Entry 7XLJ (X-ray diffraction, 2.45 A resolution); this record covers chains A and B.

# Chain A (and B)
Name: NAC domain-containing protein 92
From: Arabidopsis thaliana
Notes: chain B of this document is another copy of the same molecule, construct and numbering; everything in this record applies to it too
UniProt: Q9FKA0 (NAC92_ARATH); residues 12-170 here = UniProt positions 12-170
Sequence (159 residues; each row starts with the number of its first residue):
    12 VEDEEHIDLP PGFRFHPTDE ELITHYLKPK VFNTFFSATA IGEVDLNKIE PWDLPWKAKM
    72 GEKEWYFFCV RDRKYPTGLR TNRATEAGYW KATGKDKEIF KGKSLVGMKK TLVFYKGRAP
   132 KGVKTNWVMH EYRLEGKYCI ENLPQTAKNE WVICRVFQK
Unresolved in the structure: 12-14, 86-92 (chain B: 12-16, 69-70, 83-90)
Swiss-Prot annotation at these positions:
  - DNA-binding region: V117

# How chain A and chain B interact
Residue-residue contacts (28):
  L20(A) - F24(B)  hydrophobic
  P22(A) - F26(B)
  P22(A) - H36(B)
  P22(A) - Y37(B)  hydrogen bond (backbone-side chain)
  G23(A) - R25(B)
  G23(A) - F26(B)
  G23(A) - H27(B)  hydrogen bond (backbone-backbone)
  G23(A) - P28(B)
  G23(A) - E32(B)
  F24(A) - R25(B)
  F24(A) - F26(B)  hydrophobic
  F24(A) - A51(B)  hydrophobic
  R25(A) - F24(B)
  R25(A) - R25(B)  hydrogen bond (backbone-backbone)
  R25(A) - H27(B)  hydrogen bond (side chain-backbone)
  R25(A) - E32(B)  salt bridge
  F26(A) - P22(B)
  F26(A) - G23(B)
  F26(A) - F24(B)
  H27(A) - G23(B)  hydrogen bond (backbone-backbone)
  H27(A) - R25(B)  hydrogen bond (backbone-side chain)
  H27(A) - H27(B)
  P28(A) - G23(B)
  E32(A) - G23(B)
  E32(A) - R25(B)  salt bridge
  H36(A) - P22(B)
  Y37(A) - P22(B)  hydrogen bond (side chain-backbone)
  K74(A) - T29(B)
Other interface residues (no listed pair), chain A (16 interface residues in all): I18, T29, A51, M71
Other interface residues (no listed pair), chain B (15 interface residues in all): L20, P21, E31

# Overview
16 residues of chain A face 15 of chain B across their interface, with 7 hydrogen bonds and 2 salt bridges.
Polar contacts include R25(A)-E32(B), P22(A)-Y37(B) and R25(A)-H27(B). From UniProt: a DNA-binding region on
chain A.
Chain A and chain B are both NAC domain-containing protein 92 (Arabidopsis thaliana); the structure, The
crystal structure of ORE1(ANAC092) NAC domain, was determined by X-ray diffraction together with 7XP3 from the
same study.
